Entry 4TTP (X-ray diffraction, 2.20 A resolution); this record covers chain A.

Chain A:
Name: Dephospho-CoA kinase
From: Legionella pneumophila subsp. pneumophila
Notes: EC 2.7.1.24
UniProt: Q5ZVH3 (COAE_LEGPH); residues 7-207 here correspond to UniProt positions 1-201 (UniProt number = residue number - 6)
Amino-acid sequence (215 residues; row label = number of the first residue in the row; numbers below 1 keep their minus sign (Met-7 is residue -7)):
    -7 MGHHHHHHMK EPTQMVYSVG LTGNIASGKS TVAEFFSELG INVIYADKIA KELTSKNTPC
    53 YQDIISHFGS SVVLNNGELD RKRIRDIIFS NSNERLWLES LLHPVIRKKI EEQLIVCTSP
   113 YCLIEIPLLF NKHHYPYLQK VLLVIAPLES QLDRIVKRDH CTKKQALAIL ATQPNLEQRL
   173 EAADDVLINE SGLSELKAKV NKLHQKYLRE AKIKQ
Unresolved in the structure: -7 to 6
Construct notes: initiating methionine (-7); expression tag (-6 to 6)
UniProt features mapped onto this chain:
  - binding site (ATP): Ala18 to Thr23

Overview:
Curated annotation (UniProt) lists 6 ATP-binding residues.
Chain A is Dephospho-CoA kinase (Legionella pneumophila subsp. pneumophila); the structure, Crystal structure
of Legionella pneumophila dephospho-CoA kinase in apo-form, was determined by X-ray diffraction together with
4TTQ and 4TTR from the same study.
